Entry 1BBT (X-ray diffraction, 2.60 A resolution); this record covers chains 2 and 3 of the 4 polymer chains in the assembly.

[Chain 2]
Name: Foot-and-mouth disease virus (subunit VP2)
Source organism: Foot-and-mouth disease virus
UniProtKB: Q84771 (Q84771_9PICO); residues 1-218 here correspond to UniProt positions 70-287 (UniProt number = residue number + 69)
Sequence (218 residues; row label = number of the first residue in the row):
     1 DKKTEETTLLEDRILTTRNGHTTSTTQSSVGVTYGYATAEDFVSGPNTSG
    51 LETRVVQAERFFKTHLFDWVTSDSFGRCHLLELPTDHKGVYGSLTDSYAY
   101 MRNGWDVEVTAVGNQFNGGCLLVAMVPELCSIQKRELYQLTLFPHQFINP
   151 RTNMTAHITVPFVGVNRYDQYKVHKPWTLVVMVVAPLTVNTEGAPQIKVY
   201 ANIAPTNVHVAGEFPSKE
Disordered / not traced: 1-8
Sequence notes: conflict Cys-130 (Tyr416 in Q84771)

[Chain 3]
Name: Foot-and-mouth disease virus (subunit VP3)
Source organism: Foot-and-mouth disease virus
UniProtKB: Q84771 (Q84771_9PICO); residues 1-220 here correspond to UniProt positions 288-507 (UniProt number = residue number + 287)
Sequence (220 residues; numbered 1 to 220; the number before each row is that of its first residue):
     1 GIFPVACSDGYGGLVTTDPKTADPVYGKVFNPPRNQLPGRFTNLLDVAEA
    51 CPTFLRFEGGVPYVTTKTDSDRVLAQFDMSLAAKHMSNTFLAGLAQYYTQ
   101 YSGTINLHFMFTGPTDAKARYMVAYAPPGMEPPKTPEAAAHCIHAEWDTG
   151 LNSKFTFSIPYLSAADYTYTASDVAETTNVQGWVCLFQITHGKADGDALV
   201 VLASAGKDFELRLPVDARAE
Sequence notes: conflict His-85 (Gln589 in Q84771), Thr-168 (Ala672 in Q84771), Asp-173 (Gly677 in Q84771)

[Interface between chain 2 and chain 3]
Residue-residue contacts - 47 pairs, chain 2 then chain 3:
  Pro-46(2) / Tyr-161(3)
  Pro-46(2) / Asp-166(3)
  Asn-47(2) / Tyr-161(3)
  Asn-47(2) / Leu-162(3)
  Asn-47(2) / Ser-163(3)  hydrogen bond (side chain-backbone)
  Asn-47(2) / Ala-164(3)  hydrogen bond (side chain-backbone)
  Asn-47(2) / Ala-165(3)
  Asn-47(2) / Asp-166(3)
  Thr-48(2) / Leu-162(3)
  Ser-49(2) / Tyr-161(3)  hydrogen bond (side chain-backbone)
  Leu-51(2) / Pro-160(3)  hydrophobic
  Leu-51(2) / Leu-162(3)  hydrophobic
  Asp-96(2) / Met-130(3)
  Ala-99(2) / Pro-127(3)  hydrophobic
  Ala-99(2) / Pro-128(3)
  Tyr-100(2) / Pro-128(3)
  Tyr-100(2) / Leu-162(3)
  Tyr-100(2) / Ser-163(3)
  Tyr-100(2) / Ala-164(3)
  Asn-166(2) / Ala-164(3)
  Asn-166(2) / Ala-165(3)
  Arg-167(2) / Ala-164(3)
  Arg-167(2) / Asp-166(3)  salt bridge
  Tyr-168(2) / Ala-164(3)
  Gln-170(2) / Ala-164(3)
  Gly-212(2) / Pro-127(3)
  Glu-213(2) / Pro-127(3)
  Glu-213(2) / His-141(3)
  Glu-213(2) / Cys-142(3)
  Glu-213(2) / Ile-143(3)
  Phe-214(2) / Pro-127(3)
  Phe-214(2) / Pro-128(3)
  Phe-214(2) / Gly-129(3)
  Phe-214(2) / Met-130(3)  hydrophobic
  Phe-214(2) / His-141(3)
  Phe-214(2) / Cys-142(3)
  Pro-215(2) / Met-130(3)
  Pro-215(2) / Glu-131(3)
  Pro-215(2) / Pro-133(3)  hydrophobic
  Pro-215(2) / Ala-138(3)
  Pro-215(2) / Cys-142(3)
  Ser-216(2) / Ala-138(3)  hydrogen bond (backbone-backbone)
  Ser-216(2) / His-141(3)  hydrogen bond
  Lys-217(2) / Met-130(3)
  Glu-218(2) / Thr-135(3)
  Glu-218(2) / Ala-138(3)
  Glu-218(2) / His-141(3)  salt bridge
Interface residues without a listed pair, chain 2 (20 interface residues in all): Lys-172
Interface residues without a listed pair, chain 3 (19 interface residues in all): Glu-137

[Summary]
20 residues of chain 2 face 19 of chain 3 across their interface; the contacts include 5 hydrogen bonds and 2
salt bridges. Polar contacts include Arg-167(2)/Asp-166(3), Glu-218(2)/His-141(3) and Asn-47(2)/Ser-163(3).
Here chain 2 is Foot-and-mouth disease virus (subunit VP2) and chain 3 is Foot-and-mouth disease virus
(subunit VP3), both from Foot-and-mouth disease virus. Entry 1BBT (Methods used in the structure determination
of foot and mouth disease virus) was determined by X-ray diffraction.
